7JVW - chain A; structure by X-ray diffraction, 2.40 A resolution.

# Chain A
Molecule: Histone deacetylase 8
From: Homo sapiens
Notes: EC 3.5.1.98
UniProt: Q9BY41 (HDAC8_HUMAN); residue numbers follow UniProt; this construct covers 1-377
Chain sequence (389 residues; each row starts with the number of its first residue):
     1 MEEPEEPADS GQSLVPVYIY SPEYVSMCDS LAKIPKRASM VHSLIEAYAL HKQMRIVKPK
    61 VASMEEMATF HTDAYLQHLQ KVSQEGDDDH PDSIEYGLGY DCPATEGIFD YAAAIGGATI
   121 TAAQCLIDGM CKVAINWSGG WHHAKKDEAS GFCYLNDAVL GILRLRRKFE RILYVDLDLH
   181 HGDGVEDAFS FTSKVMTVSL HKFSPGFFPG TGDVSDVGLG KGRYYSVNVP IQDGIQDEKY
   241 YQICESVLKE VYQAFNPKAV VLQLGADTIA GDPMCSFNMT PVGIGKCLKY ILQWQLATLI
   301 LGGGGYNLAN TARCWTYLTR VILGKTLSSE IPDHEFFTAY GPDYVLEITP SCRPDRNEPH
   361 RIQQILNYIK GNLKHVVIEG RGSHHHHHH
Not modelled in the structure: 1-13, 85-89, 99-102, 377-389
Construct notes: engineered mutation Arg-320 (Gly in Q9BY41); expression tag (378-389)
Metal / ion sites: K+ site 1: Asp-176, Asp-178, His-180, Ser-199, Leu-200; Zn2+: Asp-178, His-180, Asp-267 (together with B3N); K+ site 2: Phe-189, Thr-192, Val-195, Tyr-225
Small-molecule neighbours: B3N (4-(dimethylamino)-N-[7-(hydroxyamino)-7-oxoheptyl]benzamide): His-142, His-143, Gly-151, Phe-152, Asp-178, His-180, Phe-208, Asp-267, Met-274, Gly-304, Tyr-306
Curated features (UniProtKB/Swiss-Prot):
  - active site: His-143 (Proton acceptor)
  - binding site (substrate): Asp-101, Gly-151, Tyr-306
  - binding site (a divalent metal cation): Asp-178, His-180, Asp-267
  - modified residue: Ser-39 (Phosphoserine)
  - natural variant: His-180 (H180R: In CDLS5), Thr-311 (T311M: In CDLS5), Arg-320 (G320R: In CDLS5; this construct carries the variant), His-334 (H334R: In CDLS5)
  - mutagenesis: Ser-39 (S39A: Enhances the deacetylase activity; S39E: Decreases the deacetylase activity), Asp-101 (D101A: Complete loss of catalytical activity. Complete loss of catalytical activity; when associated with F-306; D101E: Partial loss of catalytical activity ...), His-142 to His-143 (Strongly reduces histone deacetylase activity), His-143 (H143A: Loss of catalytic activity), Tyr-306 (Y306F: Loss of catalytic activity. Complete loss of catalytic activity; when associated with A-101)
What the authors report for this chain:
  - disease-associated variants - G320R: decreased catalytic activity
  - contacts within the chain: Arg-320/Lys-325 (backbone contact)
  - conformationally variable residues (loop rearrangement): Lys-325
  - disease-associated variants - D176G: abolished expression
  - catalytic residues: His-142, Tyr-306 (citing earlier work)

# In short
Ligands of chain A: compound B3N. The K+ site 1 is built by Asp-176, Asp-178, His-180, Ser-199 and Leu-200.
Asp-178, His-180 and Asp-267 coordinate Zn2+. UniProt lists active-site residue His-143, 3 substrate-binding
residues, 3 divalent metal cation-binding residues and 5 mutagenesis sites. The paper reports catalytic
residues His-142 and Tyr-306; G320R reduces catalytic activity.
Chain A is Histone deacetylase 8 (Homo sapiens); the structure, Crystal structure of human histone deacetylase
8 (HDAC8) G320R mutation complexed with M344, was determined by X-ray diffraction, deposited together with
7JVU and 7JVV.
